9FIB - chains B and T of the 16 polymer chains in the assembly; structure by electron microscopy, 2.30 A resolution.

== Chain B ==
Molecule: 16S rRNA
Organism: Escherichia coli
Sequence (1083 nucleotides; row label = number of the first residue in the row; note: 459 numbers in that range are skipped by the numbering (no residue carries them; nothing is unmodelled there)):
     1 AAAUUGAAGAGUUUGAUCAUGGCUCAGAUUGAACGCUGGCGGCAGGCCUA
    51 ACACAUGCAAGUCGAACGGUAACAGGAAGAAGCUUGCUUCUUUGCUGACG
   101 AGUGGCGGACGGGUGAGUAAUGUCUGGGAAACUGCCUGAUGGAGGGGGAU
   151 AACUACUGGAAACGGUAGCUAAUACCGCAUAACGUCGCAAGACCAAAGAG
   201 GGGGACCUUCGGGCCUCUUGCCAUCGGAUGUGCCCAGAUGGGAUUAGCUA
   251 GUAGGUGGGGUAACGGCUCACCUAGGCGACGAUCCCUAGCUGGUCUGAGA
   301 GGAUGACCAGCCACACUGGAACUGAGACACGGUCCAGACUCCUACGGGAG
   351 GCAGCAGUGGGGAAUAUUGCACAAUGGGCGCAAGCCUGAUGCAGCCAUGC
   401 CGCGUGUAUGAAGAAGCCCUUCGGGUUGUAAAGUACUUUCAGCGGGGAGG
   451 AAGGGAGUAAAGUUAAUACCUUUGCUCAUUGACGUUACCCGCAGAAGAAG
   501 CACCGGCUAACUCCGUGCCAGCAGCCXCGGUAAUACGGAGGGUGCAAGCG
   551 UUAAUCGGAAUUACUGGGCGUAAAGCGCACGCAGGCGGUUUGUUAAGUCA
   601 GAUGUGAAAUCCCCGGGCUCAACCUGGGAACUGCAUCUGAUACUGGCAAG
   651 CUUGAGUCUCGUAGAGGGGGGUAGAAUUCCAGGUGUAGCGGUGAAAUGCG
   701 UAGAGAUCUGGAGGAAUACCGGUGGCGAAGGCGGCCCCCUGGACGAAGAC
   751 UGACGCUCAGGUGCGAAAGCGUGGGGAGCAAACAGGAUUAGAUACCCUGG
   801 UAGUCCACGCCGUAAACGAUGUCGACUUGGAGGUUGUGCCCUUGAGGCGU
   851 GGCUUCCGGAGCUAACGCGUUAAGUCGACCGCCUGGGGAGUACGGCCGCA
   901 AGGUUAAAACUCAAAUGAAUUGACGGGGG
  1389 CUUGUACACACCGCCCGUXACACCAUGGGAGUGGGUUGCAAAAGAAGUAG
  1439 GUAGCUUAACCUUCGGGAGGGCGCUUACCACUUUGUGAUUCAUGACUGGG
  1489 GUGAAGUCGUAACAAGGUAACCGUAGGGGAACCUGCGGUUGGAUCACCUC
  1539 CUUA
Unresolved in the structure: 79-92, 205-213, 841-845, 1389, 1534-1542
Modified residues: PSU (pseudouridine-5'-monophosphate) at position 516, G7M (N7-methyl-guanosine-5'-monophosphate) at position 527, 4OC (4n,o2'-methylcytidine-5'-monophosphate) at position 1402, 5MC (5-methylcytidine-5'-monophosphate) at position 1407, UR3 (3-methyluridine-5'-monophoshate) at position 1498, 2MG (2N-methylguanosine-5'-monophosphate) at position 1516, MA6 (6N-dimethyladenosine-5'-monophoshate) at position 1518, MA6 (6N-dimethyladenosine-5'-monophoshate) at position 1519
Bound ions: K+ site 1: U5 (shared with 5 residues of chain D); K+ site 2: G11, U12, G21, G22; Mg2+ site 1 near G21 (its only coordinating residue here); Mg2+ site 2: C48, G115; Mg2+ site 3: A59, C386, U387; K+ site 3: G61, U62, G104, G105; Mg2+ site 4 near G100 (its only coordinating residue here); K+ site 4: G107, G324, G326; K+ site 5: G107, G108, G326; Mg2+ site 5: A109, G331; K+ site 6: C110, G111; Mg2+ site 6 near G111 (its only coordinating residue here); 18 more K+ sites not listed; 34 more Mg2+ sites not listed
Ligand contacts: A1IC4 ((2S,3S)-2-[[(2S)-2-[[(2S,4S)-5-aminocarbonyloxy-4-oxidanyl-2-[[(2S,3R)-3-oxidanylpiperidin-2-yl]carbonylamino]pentanoyl]amino]-3-(1H-imidazol-4-yl)propanoyl]amino]-3-(2-chloranyl-1H-imidazol-4-yl)-3-oxidanyl-propanoic acid): U692, G693, U788, U789, G791, A792, A794, C795, C796, U1506
What the authors report for this chain:
  - binding site for A1IC4: G693, U788, U789, U1506

== Chain T ==
Molecule: Small ribosomal subunit protein bS20
Organism: Escherichia coli
Reference sequence: P0A7U7 (RS20_ECOLI); residues 1-87 here = UniProt positions 1-87
Amino-acid sequence (87 residues; numbered 1 to 87; the number before each row is that of its first residue):
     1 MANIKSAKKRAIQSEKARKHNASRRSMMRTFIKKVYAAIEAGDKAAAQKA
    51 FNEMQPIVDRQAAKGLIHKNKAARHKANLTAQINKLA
Unresolved in the structure: 1, 86-87

== Interface between chain B and chain T ==
Contacting residue pairs - 89 pairs, chain B then chain T:
  A60(B) / Ile-4(T)  sugar contact
  G61(B) / Ile-4(T)  phosphate contact
  G61(B) / Ser-6(T)  base contact
  A101(B) / Lys-5(T)  salt bridge to the phosphate
  G102(B) / Lys-5(T)  salt bridge to the phosphate
  U103(B) / Lys-9(T)  salt bridge to the phosphate
  G104(B) / Lys-9(T)  hydrogen bond to the base
  G104(B) / Gln-13(T)  hydrogen bond to the phosphate
  G104(B) / Lys-16(T)  phosphate contact
  G105(B) / Gln-13(T)  phosphate contact
  C106(B) / Arg-10(T)  base contact
  G107(B) / Ser-6(T)  hydrogen bond to the base
  G107(B) / Arg-10(T)  hydrogen bond to the base
  G108(B) / Ala-7(T)  base contact
  G108(B) / Arg-10(T)  hydrogen bond to the base
  A131(B) / Asn-70(T)  phosphate contact
  C132(B) / His-68(T)  phosphate contact
  C132(B) / Asn-70(T)  hydrogen bond to the phosphate
  U133(B) / His-68(T)  phosphate contact
  C175(B) / His-20(T)  hydrogen bond to the phosphate
  C176(B) / His-20(T)  salt bridge to the phosphate
  C176(B) / Lys-64(T)  phosphate contact
  G177(B) / Arg-24(T)  salt bridge to the phosphate
  G177(B) / Arg-60(T)  salt bridge to the phosphate
  G177(B) / Lys-64(T)  salt bridge to the phosphate
  C178(B) / Arg-60(T)  salt bridge to the phosphate
  U185(B) / Ala-73(T)  phosphate contact
  U185(B) / Lys-76(T)  hydrogen bond to the sugar
  C186(B) / Ala-73(T)  sugar contact
  C186(B) / Lys-76(T)  sugar contact
  C186(B) / Ala-77(T)  phosphate contact
  C186(B) / Thr-80(T)  hydrogen bond to the sugar
  G187(B) / Ala-77(T)  phosphate contact
  G187(B) / Thr-80(T)  sugar contact
  A192(B) / Gln-55(T)  hydrogen bond to the sugar
  C193(B) / Gln-55(T)  hydrogen bond to the sugar
  C193(B) / Pro-56(T)  phosphate contact
  C193(B) / Asp-59(T)  hydrogen bond to the sugar
  C194(B) / Pro-56(T)  phosphate contact
  C194(B) / Asp-59(T)  hydrogen bond to the sugar
  C194(B) / Arg-60(T)  salt bridge to the phosphate
  C194(B) / Ala-63(T)  sugar contact
  A195(B) / Arg-60(T)  salt bridge to the phosphate
  U224(B) / Lys-69(T)  salt bridge to the phosphate
  G258(B) / Gln-82(T)  hydrogen bond to the phosphate
  G259(B) / Tyr-36(T)  hydrogen bond to the phosphate
  G259(B) / Asn-78(T)  phosphate contact
  G259(B) / Gln-82(T)  hydrogen bond to the phosphate
  G260(B) / His-75(T)  phosphate contact
  G260(B) / Asn-78(T)  phosphate contact
  U261(B) / Lys-71(T)  salt bridge to the phosphate
  U261(B) / Arg-74(T)  salt bridge to the phosphate
  A262(B) / His-68(T)  sugar contact
  A262(B) / Asn-70(T)  hydrogen bond to the sugar
  A262(B) / Lys-71(T)  phosphate contact
  A262(B) / Arg-74(T)  salt bridge to the phosphate
  A263(B) / Asn-70(T)  phosphate contact
  A263(B) / Arg-74(T)  salt bridge to the phosphate
  C322(B) / Ser-14(T)  sugar contact
  C322(B) / Arg-18(T)  sugar contact
  U323(B) / Ser-14(T)  sugar contact
  U323(B) / Ala-17(T)  phosphate contact
  U323(B) / Arg-18(T)  sugar contact
  U323(B) / Asn-21(T)  hydrogen bond to the phosphate
  U323(B) / Arg-25(T)  salt bridge to the phosphate
  G324(B) / Asn-21(T)  hydrogen bond to the phosphate
  G331(B) / Asn-3(T)  hydrogen bond to the sugar
  G332(B) / Ala-2(T)  phosphate contact
  G332(B) / Asn-3(T)  hydrogen bond to the phosphate
  G332(B) / Ile-4(T)  hydrogen bond to the phosphate
  G332(B) / Ala-7(T)  phosphate contact
  G332(B) / Ala-11(T)  sugar contact
  U333(B) / Ala-2(T)  hydrogen bond to the phosphate
  G351(B) / Asn-3(T)  phosphate contact
  A1437(B) / Arg-29(T)  salt bridge to the phosphate
  G1438(B) / Arg-29(T)  salt bridge to the phosphate
  G1438(B) / Lys-33(T)  salt bridge to the phosphate
  G1439(B) / Lys-33(T)  phosphate contact
  A1456(B) / Lys-34(T)  phosphate contact
  G1457(B) / Met-27(T)  sugar contact
  G1457(B) / Thr-30(T)  phosphate contact
  G1457(B) / Phe-31(T)  sugar contact
  G1457(B) / Lys-34(T)  salt bridge to the phosphate
  G1458(B) / Ser-23(T)  hydrogen bond to the sugar
  G1458(B) / Ser-26(T)  hydrogen bond to the phosphate
  G1458(B) / Met-27(T)  hydrogen bond to the phosphate
  G1458(B) / Thr-30(T)  hydrogen bond to the phosphate
  G1459(B) / Ala-22(T)  phosphate contact
  G1459(B) / Ser-26(T)  hydrogen bond to the phosphate
Other interface residues (no listed pair), chain B (49 interface residues in all): G184, C225, G350, U1436
Other interface residues (no listed pair), chain T (47 interface residues in all): Gln-61

== In short ==
49 residues of chain B face 47 of chain T across their interface; the contacts include 28 hydrogen bonds and
20 salt bridges. Among the polar pairs are G104(B)/Lys-9(T), G107(B)/Ser-6(T) and G107(B)/Arg-10(T). Ligands
of chain B: compound A1IC4. From the paper: a binding site for A1IC4 at G693(B), U788(B) and U789(B) among
others.
Chain B is 16S rRNA and chain T is Small ribosomal subunit protein bS20, both from Escherichia coli; the
structure, Structure of 30S-IF1-IF3-mRNA-GE81112A complex, was determined by electron microscopy, deposited
together with 9FCO, 9FDA and 9G06.
